2XOK - chains E and G of the 19 polymer chains in the assembly; structure by X-ray diffraction, 3.01 A resolution.

[Chain E]
Name: ATP synthase subunit beta, mitochondrial
From: Saccharomyces cerevisiae
Notes: EC 3.6.1.34
UniProtKB: P00830 (ATPB_YEAST); residues -32 to 474 here correspond to UniProt positions 1-507 (UniProt number = residue number + 33)
Sequence (511 residues; numbered -32 to 478; the number before each row is that of its first residue; numbers below 1 keep their minus sign (Met-32 is residue -32)):
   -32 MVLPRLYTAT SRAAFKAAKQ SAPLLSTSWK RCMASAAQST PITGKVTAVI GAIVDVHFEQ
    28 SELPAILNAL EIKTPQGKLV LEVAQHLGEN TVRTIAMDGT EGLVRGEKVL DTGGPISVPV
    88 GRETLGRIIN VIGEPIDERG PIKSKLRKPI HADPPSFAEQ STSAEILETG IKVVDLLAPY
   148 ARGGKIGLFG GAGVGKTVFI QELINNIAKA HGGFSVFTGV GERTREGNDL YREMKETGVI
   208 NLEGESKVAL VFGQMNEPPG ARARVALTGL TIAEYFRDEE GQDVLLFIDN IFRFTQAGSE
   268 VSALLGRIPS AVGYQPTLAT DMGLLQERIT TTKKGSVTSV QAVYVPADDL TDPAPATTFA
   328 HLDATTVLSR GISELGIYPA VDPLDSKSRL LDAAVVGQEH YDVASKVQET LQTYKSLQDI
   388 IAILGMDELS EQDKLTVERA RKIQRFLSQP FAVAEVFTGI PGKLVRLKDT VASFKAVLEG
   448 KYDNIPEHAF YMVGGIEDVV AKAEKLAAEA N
Not modelled in the structure: -32 to 7, 477-478
UniProt features mapped onto this chain:
  - binding site (ATP): Gly157 to Thr164
  - modified residue: Thr79 (Phosphothreonine), Thr204 (Phosphothreonine), Ser340 (Phosphoserine)

[Chain G]
Name: ATP synthase subunit gamma, mitochondrial
From: Saccharomyces cerevisiae
UniProtKB: P38077 (ATPG_YEAST); residues -32 to 278 here correspond to UniProt positions 1-311 (UniProt number = residue number + 33)
Sequence (311 residues; row label = number of the first residue in the row; numbers below 1 keep their minus sign (Met-32 is residue -32)):
   -32 MLSRIVSNNA TRSVMCHQAQ VGILYKTNPV RTYATLKEVE MRLKSIKNIE KITKTMKIVA
    28 STRLSKAEKA KISAKKMDEA EQLFYKNAET KNLDVEATET GAPKELIVAI TSDKGLCGSI
    88 HSQLAKAVRR HLNDQPNADI VTIGDKIKMQ LLRTHPNNIK LSINGIGKDA PTFQESALIA
   148 DKLLSVMKAG TYPKISIFYN DPVSSLSFEP SEKPIFNAKT IEQSPSFGKF EIDTDANVPR
   208 DLFEYTLANQ MLTAMAQGYA AEISARRNAM DNASKNAGDM INRYSILYNR TRQAVITNEL
   268 VDIITGASSL G
Not modelled in the structure: -32 to 0, 60-70, 278

[Chain E / chain G interface]
Pairs across the interface - 14 pairs, chain E then chain G:
  Pro276(E) - Ile271(G)  hydrophobic
  Ala278(E) - Thr264(G)
  Val279(E) - Gln260(G)
  Val279(E) - Ile263(G)  hydrophobic
  Val279(E) - Thr264(G)  hydrogen bond (backbone-side chain)
  Gly280(E) - Leu267(G)
  Ala314(E) - Arg259(G)
  Asp316(E) - Asn256(G)
  Asp316(E) - Arg259(G)  salt bridge
  Asp316(E) - Gln260(G)  hydrogen bond
  Thr318(E) - Gln260(G)  hydrogen bond (backbone-side chain)
  Asp319(E) - Arg259(G)  salt bridge
  Asp319(E) - Gln260(G)
  Pro320(E) - Gln260(G)
Also at the interface, not in a pair above, chain E (13 interface residues in all): Ile275, Ser277, Asp315, Ile390
Also at the interface, not in a pair above, chain G (8 interface residues in all): Ser28

[In short]
Chain E and chain G form an interface of 13 and 8 residues respectively; the contacts include 3 hydrogen bonds
and 2 salt bridges. Among the polar pairs are Asp316(E)-Arg259(G), Asp319(E)-Arg259(G) and
Val279(E)-Thr264(G). From UniProt: 8 ATP-binding residues on chain E.
Here chain E is ATP synthase subunit beta, mitochondrial and chain G is ATP synthase subunit gamma,
mitochondrial, both from Saccharomyces cerevisiae. Entry 2XOK (Refined structure of yeast F1c10 ATPase complex
to 3 A resolution) was determined by X-ray diffraction together with 1QO1 from the same study.
